PDB entry 2UY1 | X-ray diffraction, 2.00 A resolution | chains A and B

== Chain A ==
Molecule: Cleavage stimulation factor 77
From: Encephalitozoon cuniculi
UniProtKB: Q8SWC5 (Q8SWC5_ENCCU); residue numbers follow UniProt; this construct covers 1-493
Amino-acid sequence (493 residues; numbered 1 to 493; the number before each row is that of its first residue):
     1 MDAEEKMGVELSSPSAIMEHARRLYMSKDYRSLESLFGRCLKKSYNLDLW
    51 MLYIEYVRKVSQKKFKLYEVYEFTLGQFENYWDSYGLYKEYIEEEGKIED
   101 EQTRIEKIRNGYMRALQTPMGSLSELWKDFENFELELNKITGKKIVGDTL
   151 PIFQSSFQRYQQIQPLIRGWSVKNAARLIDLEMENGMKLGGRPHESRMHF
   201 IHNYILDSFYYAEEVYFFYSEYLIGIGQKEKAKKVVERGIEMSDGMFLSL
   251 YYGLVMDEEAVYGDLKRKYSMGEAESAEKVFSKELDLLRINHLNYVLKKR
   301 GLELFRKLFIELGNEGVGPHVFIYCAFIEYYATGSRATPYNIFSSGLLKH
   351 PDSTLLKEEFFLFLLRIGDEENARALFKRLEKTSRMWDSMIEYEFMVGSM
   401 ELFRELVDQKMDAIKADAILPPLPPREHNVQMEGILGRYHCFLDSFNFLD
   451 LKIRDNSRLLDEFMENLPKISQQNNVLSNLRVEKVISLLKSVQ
Not modelled in the structure: 1-11, 62-65, 271-280, 427-428, 466-493
Sequence notes: conflict Glu95 (Leu in Q8SWC5)
What the authors report for this chain:
  - contacts within the chain: Tyr53-Val57 (hydrophobic contact), Val70-Phe73 (hydrophobic contact)

== Chain B ==
Molecule: Cleavage stimulation factor 77
From: Encephalitozoon cuniculi
UniProtKB: Q8SWC5 (Q8SWC5_ENCCU); numbering as in UniProt (aligned over 1-493)
Amino-acid sequence (493 residues; numbered 1 to 493; the number before each row is that of its first residue):
     1 MDAEEKMGVELSSPSAIMEHARRLYMSKDYRSLESLFGRCLWKSYNLDLW
    51 MLYIEYVRKVSQKKFKLFEVYEFTLGQFENYWDSYGLFKEYIEELGKIED
   101 EQTRIEKIRNGYMRALQTPMGSLSELWKDFENFELELNKITGKKIVGDTL
   151 PLFQSSFQRYQQIQPLIRGWSVKNAARLIDLEMENGMKLGGRPHESRMHF
   201 IHNYILDSFFYAEEVYFFYSEYLIGIGQKEKAKKVVERGIEMSDGMFLSL
   251 YYGLVMDEEAVYGDLKRKYSMGEAESAEKVFSKELDLLRINHLNYVLKKR
   301 GLELFRKLFIELGNEGVGPHVFIYCAFIEYYATGSRATPYNIFSSGLLKH
   351 PDSTLLKEEFFLFLLRIGDEENARALFKRLEKTSRMWDSMIEYEFMVGSM
   401 ELFRELVDQKMDAIKADAILPPLPPREHNVQMEGILGRYHCFLDSFNFLD
   451 LKIRDNSRLLDEFMENLPKISQQNNVLSNLRVEKVISLLKSVQ
Not modelled in the structure: 1-11, 60-67, 92-108, 131-148, 186-191, 271-278, 427-429, 456-493
Sequence notes: conflict Trp42 (Lys in Q8SWC5), Phe68 (Tyr in Q8SWC5), Phe88 (Tyr in Q8SWC5), Leu152 (Ile in Q8SWC5), Phe210 (Tyr in Q8SWC5)

== How chain A and chain B interact ==
Residue-residue contacts - 73 pairs, chain A then chain B:
  Glu184(A) - Lys415(B)  salt bridge
  Glu221(A) - Arg404(B)  salt bridge
  Ile224(A) - Arg404(B)
  Leu254(A) - Phe395(B)  hydrophobic
  Val255(A) - Arg404(B)
  Asn294(A) - Phe395(B)
  Leu297(A) - Met396(B)
  Lys298(A) - Phe395(B)  hydrogen bond (side chain-backbone)
  Lys298(A) - Met396(B)  hydrogen bond (side chain-backbone)
  Lys298(A) - Gly398(B)
  Ile328(A) - Met396(B)
  Ile328(A) - Val397(B)  hydrophobic
  Tyr330(A) - Arg336(B)
  Tyr330(A) - Ile367(B)  hydrogen bond (side chain-backbone)
  Tyr331(A) - Leu365(B)
  Tyr331(A) - Arg366(B)  hydrogen bond (side chain-backbone)
  Tyr331(A) - Glu370(B)
  Tyr331(A) - Tyr393(B)
  Arg336(A) - Tyr330(B)
  Leu365(A) - Tyr331(B)
  Arg366(A) - Tyr331(B)  hydrogen bond (backbone-side chain)
  Arg366(A) - Ile367(B)
  Ile367(A) - Tyr330(B)  hydrogen bond (backbone-side chain)
  Ile367(A) - Arg366(B)
  Ser384(A) - Val430(B)  hydrogen bond (side chain-backbone)
  Tyr393(A) - Tyr331(B)
  Phe395(A) - Leu254(B)  hydrophobic
  Phe395(A) - Asn294(B)
  Phe395(A) - Lys298(B)  hydrogen bond (backbone-side chain)
  Phe395(A) - Ser445(B)
  Phe395(A) - Phe446(B)  hydrophobic
  Met396(A) - Asn294(B)
  Met396(A) - Leu297(B)
  Met396(A) - Lys298(B)  hydrogen bond (backbone-side chain)
  Met396(A) - Ile328(B)  hydrophobic
  Met396(A) - Tyr331(B)  hydrophobic
  Val397(A) - Ile328(B)  hydrophobic
  Gly398(A) - Lys298(B)
  Met400(A) - Leu254(B)  hydrophobic
  Phe403(A) - Phe442(B)  hydrophobic
  Phe403(A) - Ser445(B)
  Arg404(A) - Glu221(B)  salt bridge
  Arg404(A) - Val255(B)
  Arg404(A) - Phe442(B)
  Val407(A) - Arg438(B)
  Val407(A) - Cys441(B)  hydrophobic
  Asp408(A) - Arg438(B)  salt bridge
  Lys410(A) - Val430(B)
  Met411(A) - Gly434(B)
  Met411(A) - Arg438(B)
  Ile414(A) - Val430(B)  hydrophobic
  Ile414(A) - Met432(B)
  Ile414(A) - Glu433(B)
  Lys415(A) - Glu184(B)  salt bridge
  Ile419(A) - Val430(B)  hydrophobic
  Gln431(A) - Ser384(B)  hydrogen bond
  Gln431(A) - Lys410(B)  hydrogen bond
  Gln431(A) - Ile414(B)
  Gln431(A) - Ile419(B)
  Met432(A) - Ile414(B)
  Glu433(A) - Ile414(B)
  Gly434(A) - Met411(B)
  Gly437(A) - Met411(B)
  Arg438(A) - Val407(B)
  Arg438(A) - Asp408(B)  salt bridge
  Arg438(A) - Met411(B)
  Phe442(A) - Phe403(B)  hydrophobic
  Phe442(A) - Arg404(B)
  Asp444(A) - Glu392(B)
  Ser445(A) - Glu392(B)
  Ser445(A) - Phe395(B)
  Ser445(A) - Phe403(B)
  Phe446(A) - Phe395(B)  hydrophobic
Interface residues without a listed pair, chain A (54 interface residues in all): Tyr251, Asn291, Tyr324, Phe327, Ala332, Gly368, Glu370, Ile391, Glu394, Ser399, Cys441, Asn447, Phe448
Interface residues without a listed pair, chain B (51 interface residues in all): Ile224, Asn291, Tyr324, Phe327, Ala332, Gly368, Ile391, Glu394, Ser399, Met400, Gly437

== Summary ==
The interface between chain A and chain B involves 54 residues on one side and 51 on the other; the contacts
include 11 hydrogen bonds and 6 salt bridges. Polar pairs include Glu184(A)-Lys415(B), Glu221(A)-Arg404(B) and
Arg404(A)-Glu221(B). From the paper: contacts within the chain involving Tyr53(A), Val57(A) and Val70(A) among
others.
Here chain A is Cleavage stimulation factor 77 and chain B is Cleavage stimulation factor 77, both from
Encephalitozoon cuniculi. Entry 2UY1 (Crystal structure of cstf-77) was determined by X-ray diffraction.
